5R4B - chains A and B of the 5 polymer chains in the assembly; structure by X-ray diffraction, 1.05 A resolution.

== Chain A ==
Protein: gamma-chymotrypsin
Source organism: Bos taurus
Notes: EC 3.4.21.1
UniProtKB: P00766 (CTRA_BOVIN); residues 1-13 here = UniProt positions 1-13
Amino-acid sequence (13 residues; row label = number of the first residue in the row):
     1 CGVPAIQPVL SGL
Disordered / not traced: 11-13

== Chain B ==
Protein: gamma-chymotrypsin
Source organism: Bos taurus
Notes: EC 3.4.21.1
UniProtKB: P00766 (CTRA_BOVIN); residue numbers follow UniProt; this construct covers 16-146
Amino-acid sequence (131 residues; each row starts with the number of its first residue):
    16 IVNGEEAVPG SWPWQVSLQD KTGFHFCGGS LINENWVVTA AHCGVTTSDV VVAGEFDQGS
    76 SSEKIQKLKI AKVFKNSKYN SLTINNDITL LKLSTAASFS QTVSAVCLPS ASDDFAAGTT
   136 CVTTGWGLTR Y
UniProt features mapped onto this chain:
  - active site (Charge relay system): His-57, Asp-102
Disulfide bonds: Cys-42/Cys-58

== Interface between chain A and chain B ==
Residue-residue contacts (24):
  Cys-1(A) / Ala-120(B)
  Cys-1(A) / Val-121(B)
  Cys-1(A) / Cys-122(B)  disulfide
  Gly-2(A) / Trp-29(B)
  Gly-2(A) / Ala-120(B)  hydrogen bond (backbone-backbone)
  Gly-2(A) / Cys-122(B)
  Pro-4(A) / Ser-26(B)
  Pro-4(A) / Pro-28(B)
  Pro-4(A) / Trp-29(B)  hydrophobic
  Ala-5(A) / Gln-116(B)
  Ile-6(A) / Val-23(B)  hydrophobic
  Ile-6(A) / Pro-24(B)
  Ile-6(A) / Gly-25(B)
  Ile-6(A) / Ser-26(B)
  Ile-6(A) / Gln-116(B)
  Ile-6(A) / Thr-117(B)
  Gln-7(A) / Ser-26(B)
  Pro-8(A) / Ser-26(B)
  Pro-8(A) / Trp-27(B)  hydrophobic
  Val-9(A) / Glu-20(B)
  Val-9(A) / Val-23(B)  hydrophobic
  Leu-10(A) / Glu-20(B)
  Leu-10(A) / Trp-27(B)  hydrophobic
  Leu-10(A) / Val-137(B)  hydrophobic
Also at the interface, not in a pair above, chain A (10 interface residues in all): Val-3
Inter-chain disulfides: Cys-1(A)/Cys-122(B)

== Overview ==
Chain A and chain B form an interface of 10 and 14 residues respectively, with 1 disulfide bond and 1 hydrogen
bond. Its one hydrogen bond, Gly-2(A)/Ala-120(B), is backbone to backbone. UniProt lists active-site residues
His-57(B) and Asp-102(B) on chain B.
Here chain A is gamma-chymotrypsin and chain B is gamma-chymotrypsin, both from Bos taurus. Entry 5R4B
(Crystal Structure of deuterated gamma-Chymotrypsin at pH 9, cryo temperature) was determined by X-ray
diffraction.
